7TKE - chains T and V of the 27 polymer chains in the assembly; structure by electron microscopy, 7.10 A resolution (low resolution: residue-level contacts below are approximate; hydrogen-bond / salt-bridge calls are withheld).

# Chain T
Name: ATP synthase subunit a
Organism: Saccharomyces cerevisiae
UniProtKB: P00854 (ATP6_YEAST); residues 1-249 here correspond to UniProt positions 11-259 (UniProt number = residue number + 10)
Chain sequence (249 residues; row label = number of the first residue in the row):
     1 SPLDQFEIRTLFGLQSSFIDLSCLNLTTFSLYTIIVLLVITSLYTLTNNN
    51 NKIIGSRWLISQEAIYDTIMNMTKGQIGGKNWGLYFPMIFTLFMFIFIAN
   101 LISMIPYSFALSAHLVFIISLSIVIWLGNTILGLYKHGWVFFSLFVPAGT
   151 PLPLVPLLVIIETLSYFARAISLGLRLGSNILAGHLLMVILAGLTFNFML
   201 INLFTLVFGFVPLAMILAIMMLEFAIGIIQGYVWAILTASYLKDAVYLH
Not modelled in the structure: 1-25

# Chain V
Name: ATP synthase subunit d
Organism: Saccharomyces cerevisiae
UniProtKB: P30902 (ATP7_YEAST); residues 1-173 here correspond to UniProt positions 2-174 (UniProt number = residue number + 1)
Chain sequence (173 residues; each row starts with the number of its first residue):
     1 SLAKSAANKLDWAKVISSLRITGSTATQLSSFKKRNDEARRQLLELQSQP
    51 TEVDFSHYRSVLKNTSVIDKIESYVKQYKPVKIDASKQLQVIESFEKHAM
   101 TNAKETESLVSKELKDLQSTLDNIQSARPFDELTVDDLTKIKPEIDAKVE
   151 EMVKKGKWDVPGYKDRFGNLNVM
Not modelled in the structure: 1-2
Curated features (UniProtKB/Swiss-Prot):
  - modified residue: Ser1 (N-acetylserine)

# Interface between chain T and chain V
Contacting residue pairs (8; chain T residue first):
  Asn51(T) - Thr134(V)
  Asn51(T) - Val135(V)
  Lys52(T) - Leu133(V)
  Ile53(T) - Leu133(V)
  Ala64(T) - Leu170(V)
  Lys80(T) - Gly156(V)
  Gly83(T) - Gly156(V)
  Leu84(T) - Gly156(V)
Also at the interface, not in a pair above, chain T (8 interface residues in all): Thr68

# Summary
8 residues of chain T face 5 of chain V across their interface.
Here chain T is ATP synthase subunit a and chain V is ATP synthase subunit d, both from Saccharomyces
cerevisiae. Entry 7TKE (Yeast ATP synthase State 2binding(a) with 10 mM ATP backbone model) was determined by
electron microscopy, deposited together with 7TJS, 7TJT, 7TJU, 7TJV, 7TJW, 7TJX and 30 further entries.
